PDB entry 7Z0H | electron microscopy, 2.60 A resolution | chains A and B of the 19 polymer chains in the assembly

[Chain A]
Molecule: DNA-directed RNA polymerase III subunit RPC1
Organism: Saccharomyces cerevisiae S288C
Notes: EC 2.7.7.6
UniProtKB: P04051 (RPC1_YEAST); numbering as in UniProt (aligned over 1-1460)
Amino-acid sequence (1460 residues; numbered 1 to 1460; the number before each row is that of its first residue):
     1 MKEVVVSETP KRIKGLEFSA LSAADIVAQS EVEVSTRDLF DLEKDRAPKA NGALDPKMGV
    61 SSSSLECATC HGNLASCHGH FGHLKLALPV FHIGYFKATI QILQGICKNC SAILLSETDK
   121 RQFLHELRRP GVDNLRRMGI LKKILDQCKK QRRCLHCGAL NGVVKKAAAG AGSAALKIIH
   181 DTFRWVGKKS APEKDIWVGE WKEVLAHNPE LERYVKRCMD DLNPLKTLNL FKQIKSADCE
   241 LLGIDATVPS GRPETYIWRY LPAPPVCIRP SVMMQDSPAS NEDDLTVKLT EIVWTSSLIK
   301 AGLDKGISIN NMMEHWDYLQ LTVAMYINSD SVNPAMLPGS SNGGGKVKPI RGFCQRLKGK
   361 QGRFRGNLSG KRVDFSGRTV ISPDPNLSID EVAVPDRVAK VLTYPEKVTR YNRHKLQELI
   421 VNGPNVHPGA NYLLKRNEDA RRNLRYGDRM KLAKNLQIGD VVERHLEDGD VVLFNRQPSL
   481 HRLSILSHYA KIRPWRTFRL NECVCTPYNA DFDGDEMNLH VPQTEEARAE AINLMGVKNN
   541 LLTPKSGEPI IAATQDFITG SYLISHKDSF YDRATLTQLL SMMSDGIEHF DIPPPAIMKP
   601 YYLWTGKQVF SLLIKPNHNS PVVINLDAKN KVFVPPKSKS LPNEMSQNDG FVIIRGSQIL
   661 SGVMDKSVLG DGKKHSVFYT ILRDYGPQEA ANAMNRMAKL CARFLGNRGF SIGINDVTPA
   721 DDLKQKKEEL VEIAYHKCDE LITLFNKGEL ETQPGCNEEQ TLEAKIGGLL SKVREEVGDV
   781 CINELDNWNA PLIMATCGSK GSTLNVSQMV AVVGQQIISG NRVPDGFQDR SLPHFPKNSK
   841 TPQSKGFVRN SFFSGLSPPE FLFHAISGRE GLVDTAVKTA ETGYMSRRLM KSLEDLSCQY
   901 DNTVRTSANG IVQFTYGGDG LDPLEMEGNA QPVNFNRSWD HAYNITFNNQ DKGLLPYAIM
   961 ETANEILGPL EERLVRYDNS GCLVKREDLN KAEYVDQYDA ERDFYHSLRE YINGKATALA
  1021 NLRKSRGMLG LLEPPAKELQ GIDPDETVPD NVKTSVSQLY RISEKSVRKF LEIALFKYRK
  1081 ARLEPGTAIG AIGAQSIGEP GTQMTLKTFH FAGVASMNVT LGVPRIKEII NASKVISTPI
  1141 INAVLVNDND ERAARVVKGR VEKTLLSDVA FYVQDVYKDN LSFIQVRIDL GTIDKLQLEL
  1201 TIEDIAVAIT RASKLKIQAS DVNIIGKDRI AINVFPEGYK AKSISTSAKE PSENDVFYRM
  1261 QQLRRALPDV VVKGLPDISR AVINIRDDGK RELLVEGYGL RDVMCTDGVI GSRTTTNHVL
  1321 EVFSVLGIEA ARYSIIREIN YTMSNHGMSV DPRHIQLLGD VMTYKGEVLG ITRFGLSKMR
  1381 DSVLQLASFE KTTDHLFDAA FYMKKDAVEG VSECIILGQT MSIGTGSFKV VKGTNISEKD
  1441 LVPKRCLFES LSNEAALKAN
Disordered / not traced: 1, 169-174, 333-347, 1237-1251, 1457-1460
Metal / ion sites: Zn2+ site 1: Cys-67, Cys-70, Cys-77, His-80; Zn2+ site 2: Cys-107, Cys-110, Cys-154, Cys-157; Mg2+ site 1: Asp-511, Asp-513, Asp-515; Mg2+ site 2: Asp-511, Asp-513 (shared with 1 residue of chain I)
Curated features (UniProtKB/Swiss-Prot):
  - region: Pro-858 to Glu-870 (Bridging helix)
  - binding site (Zn(2+)): Cys-67, Cys-70, Cys-77, His-80, Cys-107, Cys-110, Cys-154
  - binding site (Mg(2+)): Asp-511, Asp-513, Asp-515
  - mutagenesis: Thr-506 (T506I: Temperature-sensitive), Asn-509 (N509Y: Temperature-sensitive), Asn-518 (N518Q: Temperature-sensitive)

[Chain B]
Molecule: DNA-directed RNA polymerase III subunit RPC2
Organism: Saccharomyces cerevisiae S288C
Notes: EC 2.7.7.6
UniProtKB: P22276 (RPC2_YEAST); residue numbers follow UniProt; this construct covers 1-1149
Amino-acid sequence (1149 residues; numbered 1 to 1149; the number before each row is that of its first residue):
     1 MVAATKRRKT HIHKHVKDEA FDDLLKPVYK GKKLTDEINT AQDKWHLLPA FLKVKGLVKQ
    61 HLDSFNYFVD TDLKKIIKAN QLILSDVDPE FYLKYVDIRV GKKSSSSTKD YLTPPHECRL
   121 RDMTYSAPIY VDIEYTRGRN IIMHKDVEIG RMPIMLRSNK CILYDADESK MAKLNECPLD
   181 PGGYFIVNGT EKVILVQEQL SKNRIIVEAD EKKGIVQASV TSSTHERKSK TYVITKNGKI
   241 YLKHNSIAEE IPIAIVLKAC GILSDLEIMQ LVCGNDSSYQ DIFAVNLEES SKLDIYTQQQ
   301 ALEYIGAKVK TMRRQKLTIL QEGIEAIATT VIAHLTVEAL DFREKALYIA MMTRRVVMAM
   361 YNPKMIDDRD YVGNKRLELA GQLISLLFED LFKKFNNDFK LSIDKVLKKP NRAMEYDALL
   421 SINVHSNNIT SGLNRAISTG NWSLKRFKME RAGVTHVLSR LSYISALGMM TRISSQFEKS
   481 RKVSGPRALQ PSQFGMLCTA DTPEGEACGL VKNLALMTHI TTDDEEEPIK KLCYVLGVED
   541 ITLIDSASLH LNYGVYLNGT LIGSIRFPTK FVTQFRHLRR TGKVSEFISI YSNSHQMAVH
   601 IATDGGRICR PLIIVSDGQS RVKDIHLRKL LDGELDFDDF LKLGLVEYLD VNEENDSYIA
   661 LYEKDIVPSM THLEIEPFTI LGAVAGLIPY PHHNQSPRNT YQCAMGKQAI GAIAYNQFKR
   721 IDTLLYLMTY PQQPMVKTKT IELIDYDKLP AGQNATVAVM SYSGYDIEDA LVLNKSSIDR
   781 GFGRCETRRK TTTVLKRYAN HTQDIIGGMR VDENGDPIWQ HQSLGPDGLG EVGMKVQSGQ
   841 IYINKSVPTN SADAPNPNNV NVQTQYREAP VIYRGPEPSH IDQVMMSVSD NDQALIKVLL
   901 RQNRRPELGD KFSSRHGQKG VCGIIVKQED MPFNDQGIVP DIIMNPHGFP SRMTVGKMIE
   961 LISGKAGVLN GTLEYGTCFG GSKLEDMSKI LVDQGFNYSG KDMLYSGITG ECLQAYIFFG
  1021 PIYYQKLKHM VLDKMHARAR GPRAVLTRQP TEGRSRDGGL RLGEMERDCV IAYGASQLLL
  1081 ERLMISSDAF EVDVCDKCGL MGYSGWCTTC KSAENIIKMT IPYAAKLLFQ ELLSMNIAPR
  1141 LRLEDIFQQ
Disordered / not traced: 1-35, 852-863
Metal / ion sites: Zn2+: Cys-1095, Cys-1098, Cys-1107, Cys-1110
Curated features (UniProtKB/Swiss-Prot):
  - zinc finger: Cys-1095 to Cys-1110 (C4-type)
  - binding site (Zn(2+)): Cys-1095, Cys-1098, Cys-1107, Cys-1110

[Interface between chain A and chain B]
Residue-residue contacts (423):
  Pro-10(A) with Asp-1145(B); Ile-1146(B), hydrogen bond (backbone-backbone); Phe-1147(B), hydrophobic
  Lys-11(A) with Asp-1096(B), salt bridge; Ile-1117(B); Met-1119(B); Glu-1144(B); Asp-1145(B), salt bridge; Ile-1146(B)
  Arg-12(A) with Met-1119(B); Arg-1142(B); Leu-1143(B); Glu-1144(B), salt bridge
  Ile-13(A) with Met-1119(B), hydrophobic; Arg-1142(B); Leu-1143(B), hydrophobic
  Lys-14(A) with Arg-1142(B), hydrogen bond (backbone-backbone); Glu-1144(B)
  Gly-15(A) with Arg-1140(B); Leu-1141(B); Arg-1142(B), hydrogen bond (backbone-backbone)
  Leu-16(A) with Pro-1139(B); Arg-1140(B); Leu-1141(B), hydrophobic
  Glu-17(A) with Ala-1138(B); Pro-1139(B); Arg-1140(B), hydrogen bond (backbone-backbone); Arg-1142(B), salt bridge
  Phe-18(A) with Ile-1137(B), hydrophobic; Ala-1138(B); Pro-1139(B), hydrophobic
  Ser-19(A) with Asn-1136(B); Ile-1137(B); Ala-1138(B), hydrogen bond (backbone-backbone)
  Ala-20(A) with Asn-1136(B)
  Leu-21(A) with Leu-1133(B), hydrophobic; Asn-1136(B), hydrogen bond (backbone-side chain); Ala-1138(B), hydrophobic; Arg-1140(B)
  Asp-25(A) with Arg-1140(B), salt bridge
  Ala-28(A) with Thr-1108(B); Thr-1109(B)
  Gln-29(A) with Thr-1108(B); Thr-1109(B); Leu-1133(B)
  Glu-31(A) with Tyr-1103(B); Thr-1108(B); Lys-1111(B), salt bridge
  Thr-69(A) with Tyr-1103(B)
  Cys-70(A) with Tyr-1103(B), hydrophobic
  Leu-74(A) with Val-1045(B), hydrophobic; Arg-1048(B), hydrogen bond (backbone-side chain)
  His-78(A) with Phe-1090(B); Glu-1091(B); Gly-1102(B), hydrogen bond (side chain-backbone); Tyr-1103(B); Lys-1126(B), hydrogen bond (backbone-side chain); Gln-1130(B), hydrogen bond (backbone-side chain)
  Gly-79(A) with Gln-1130(B), hydrogen bond (backbone-side chain)
  His-80(A) with Tyr-1103(B)
  Phe-81(A) with Gln-1130(B); Leu-1133(B), hydrophobic; Ser-1134(B)
  His-92(A) with Asn-1136(B)
  Tyr-95(A) with Asn-1136(B), hydrogen bond (side chain-backbone); Ile-1137(B)
  Thr-255(A) with Asn-1136(B), hydrogen bond (backbone-side chain)
  Trp-258(A) with Ser-1134(B); Asn-1136(B)
  Pro-262(A) with Leu-1133(B); Ser-1134(B)
  Pro-264(A) with Ser-1134(B)
  Cys-267(A) with Lys-1126(B), hydrogen bond; Gln-1130(B)
  Ile-268(A) with Leu-1046(B); Leu-1127(B), hydrophobic; Gln-1130(B)
  Pro-270(A) with Leu-1046(B), hydrophobic
  Ile-327(A) with Met-1135(B), hydrophobic
  Phe-353(A) with Ser-1134(B); Met-1135(B), hydrophobic
  Cys-354(A) with Met-1135(B), hydrophobic
  Arg-356(A) with Leu-1046(B); Glu-1131(B), salt bridge
  Leu-357(A) with Leu-1128(B), hydrophobic; Glu-1131(B); Met-1135(B), hydrophobic
  Arg-363(A) with Leu-1046(B); Leu-1127(B); Glu-1131(B), salt bridge
  Phe-364(A) with Leu-1128(B), hydrophobic
  Arg-365(A) with Arg-1061(B), hydrogen bond (backbone-side chain); Glu-1064(B), salt bridge
  Gly-366(A) with Arg-1061(B), hydrogen bond (backbone-side chain)
  Asn-367(A) with Thr-1047(B); Gln-1049(B), hydrogen bond; Ala-1124(B)
  Leu-368(A) with Ala-1124(B); Ala-1125(B)
  Ser-369(A) with Glu-1064(B); Arg-1067(B)
  Gly-370(A) with Arg-1061(B), hydrogen bond (backbone-side chain); Leu-1062(B)
  Lys-371(A) with Gln-1049(B); Arg-1061(B); Leu-1062(B), hydrogen bond (backbone-backbone); Leu-1083(B), hydrogen bond (side chain-backbone); Ser-1087(B); Asp-1088(B), salt bridge; Pro-1122(B)
  Arg-372(A) with Pro-1050(B); Thr-1051(B); Glu-1052(B), salt bridge; Gly-1059(B), hydrogen bond (side chain-backbone); Leu-1060(B); Arg-1061(B); Ser-1087(B), hydrogen bond (backbone-side chain)
  Val-373(A) with Pro-1050(B); Gly-1059(B); Leu-1060(B), hydrogen bond (backbone-backbone); Leu-1062(B), hydrophobic; Arg-1082(B); Ser-1086(B)
  Asp-374(A) with Arg-1038(B), salt bridge; Ala-1039(B); Arg-1040(B); Arg-1043(B), salt bridge; Pro-1050(B); Arg-1082(B), hydrogen bond (backbone-side chain); Ser-1086(B), hydrogen bond (backbone-backbone)
  Phe-375(A) with Arg-1038(B), hydrogen bond (backbone-backbone); Ala-1039(B), hydrogen bond (backbone-backbone); Arg-1040(B); Arg-1082(B), hydrogen bond (backbone-side chain)
  Ser-376(A) with Ala-1037(B); Arg-1038(B), hydrogen bond (backbone-backbone); Leu-1060(B), hydrogen bond (side chain-backbone)
  Gly-377(A) with His-1036(B); Ala-1037(B); Leu-1060(B)
  Arg-378(A) with Lys-1034(B); Met-1035(B); His-1036(B), hydrogen bond (backbone-backbone); Leu-1060(B)
  Thr-379(A) with Val-1031(B); Met-1035(B)
  Val-380(A) with Gly-909(B); Val-921(B), hydrophobic; Val-1031(B), hydrophobic
  Ile-381(A) with Val-921(B)
  Ser-382(A) with Gly-909(B); Cys-922(B)
  Pro-383(A) with Tyr-765(B); Ala-770(B), hydrophobic; Gly-923(B)
  Asp-384(A) with Tyr-765(B), hydrogen bond
  Pro-385(A) with Ser-763(B); Gly-764(B); Tyr-765(B)
  Asn-386(A) with Tyr-765(B), hydrogen bond
  Arg-397(A) with Met-1035(B)
  Val-398(A) with Met-1035(B), hydrophobic; Ala-1037(B), hydrophobic
  Val-401(A) with Ala-1037(B), hydrophobic; Ala-1039(B)
  Leu-402(A) with Arg-1038(B)
  Tyr-432(A) with Arg-1040(B)
  Arg-441(A) with Arg-1040(B)
  Glu-463(A) with Arg-1040(B), salt bridge
  Leu-473(A) with Leu-1078(B), hydrophobic
  Asn-475(A) with Glu-1066(B)
  Gln-477(A) with Glu-1066(B), hydrogen bond
  Ser-479(A) with Met-1065(B); Glu-1066(B), hydrogen bond; Cys-1069(B)
  His-481(A) with Cys-1069(B), hydrogen bond (backbone-side chain)
  Arg-482(A) with Cys-1069(B); Ala-1072(B), hydrogen bond (side chain-backbone); Tyr-1073(B), hydrogen bond (backbone-side chain)
  Leu-483(A) with Tyr-1073(B)
  Ile-485(A) with Cys-1069(B), hydrophobic; Tyr-1073(B), hydrogen bond (backbone-side chain)
  Leu-486(A) with Tyr-1073(B)
  Trp-495(A) with Glu-907(B); Leu-908(B), hydrophobic; Ile-925(B), hydrophobic
  Arg-496(A) with Glu-877(B), salt bridge; Glu-907(B), salt bridge; Val-1031(B); Leu-1032(B); Met-1035(B)
  Thr-497(A) with Leu-908(B); Gly-909(B); Val-1031(B)
  Arg-499(A) with Leu-908(B)
  Glu-502(A) with Gly-764(B); Ile-767(B); Glu-768(B)
  Asp-511(A) with Glu-768(B); Asp-769(B)
  Phe-512(A) with Ile-767(B); Glu-768(B); Asp-769(B); Ala-770(B); Val-921(B)
  Asp-513(A) with Asp-769(B); Lys-911(B); Lys-919(B), hydrogen bond (backbone-side chain); Val-921(B)
  Gly-514(A) with Lys-911(B); Val-921(B)
  Glu-516(A) with Lys-1034(B)
  Asn-518(A) with Leu-1060(B)
  His-520(A) with Leu-1062(B); Arg-1082(B), hydrogen bond
  Val-521(A) with Glu-1081(B); Arg-1082(B), hydrogen bond (backbone-side chain)
  Pro-522(A) with Leu-1078(B), hydrophobic; Glu-1081(B)
  Gln-523(A) with Glu-1081(B), hydrogen bond (backbone-side chain); Arg-1082(B); Ser-1086(B)
  Thr-524(A) with Glu-1081(B)
  Glu-526(A) with Gln-1077(B)
  Ala-527(A) with Gln-1077(B); Leu-1078(B); Glu-1081(B)
  Glu-530(A) with Ala-1075(B); Ser-1076(B), hydrogen bond (side chain-backbone); Gln-1077(B), hydrogen bond (side chain-backbone); Leu-1078(B), hydrogen bond (side chain-backbone)
  Leu-534(A) with Tyr-1073(B); Gly-1074(B)
  Met-535(A) with Tyr-1073(B), hydrophobic; Leu-1078(B), hydrophobic
  Asn-540(A) with Tyr-1073(B)
  Thr-554(A) with Glu-768(B)
  Gln-555(A) with Ile-767(B); Glu-768(B); Asn-945(B); His-947(B)
  Asp-556(A) with Ser-761(B), hydrogen bond; Ile-767(B); Asn-945(B), hydrogen bond; His-947(B), salt bridge
  Phe-557(A) with Ile-767(B), hydrophobic
  Thr-559(A) with His-947(B), hydrogen bond
  Ala-702(A) with Ser-763(B); Gly-764(B)
  Leu-705(A) with Ser-761(B)
  Gly-706(A) with Met-760(B); Ser-761(B); Tyr-762(B); Leu-1013(B)
  Asn-707(A) with Ser-1006(B), hydrogen bond; Ile-1008(B); Thr-1009(B); Leu-1013(B)
  Arg-708(A) with Leu-1013(B); Gln-1014(B), hydrogen bond (backbone-backbone); Ala-1015(B)
  Gly-709(A) with Ala-1015(B)
  Phe-710(A) with Met-760(B); Ser-761(B), hydrogen bond (backbone-backbone); Pro-946(B); His-947(B)
  Ser-711(A) with Val-759(B), hydrogen bond (side chain-backbone); Lys-1001(B), hydrogen bond (backbone-side chain); Tyr-1016(B); Ile-1017(B); Phe-1018(B), hydrogen bond (side chain-backbone)
  Ile-712(A) with Val-759(B), hydrophobic; Pro-946(B), hydrophobic; Phe-949(B), hydrophobic; Met-958(B), hydrophobic; Lys-1001(B); Phe-1018(B)
  Gly-713(A) with Met-958(B); Lys-1001(B); Phe-1018(B)
  Ile-714(A) with Val-955(B), hydrophobic; Met-958(B), hydrophobic; Ile-959(B), hydrophobic; Ile-962(B), hydrophobic; Leu-984(B), hydrophobic; Phe-1018(B)
  Asn-715(A) with Ser-999(B), hydrogen bond; Lys-1001(B)
  Asp-716(A) with Lys-1001(B), salt bridge
  Val-717(A) with Met-958(B), hydrophobic
  Met-794(A) with Pro-946(B); His-947(B); Pro-950(B), hydrophobic
  Ser-799(A) with His-947(B)
  Lys-800(A) with His-947(B), hydrogen bond (side chain-backbone); Pro-950(B); Ser-951(B)
  Gly-801(A) with Ser-951(B), hydrogen bond (backbone-side chain)
  Asn-805(A) with Pro-950(B); Ser-951(B); Met-953(B), hydrogen bond
  Gln-808(A) with Met-953(B)
  Met-809(A) with Pro-950(B); Met-953(B), hydrophobic; Val-955(B), hydrophobic
  Gly-826(A) with Tyr-371(B); Pro-491(B); Ser-492(B)
  Phe-827(A) with Pro-491(B); Ser-492(B); Val-651(B); Glu-654(B); Asn-655(B)
  Gln-828(A) with Asn-593(B), hydrogen bond; His-595(B); Asn-655(B), hydrogen bond (backbone-side chain)
  Asp-829(A) with His-595(B), salt bridge
  Arg-830(A) with Glu-654(B), hydrogen bond (side chain-backbone); Asn-655(B), hydrogen bond (side chain-backbone); Ser-657(B), hydrogen bond (side chain-backbone)
  Ser-831(A) with Pro-491(B)
  Leu-832(A) with Pro-491(B); Phe-494(B), hydrophobic
  Pro-833(A) with Glu-654(B); Ser-657(B); Tyr-658(B); Ile-659(B), hydrogen bond (backbone-backbone)
  His-834(A) with Phe-494(B); Tyr-658(B); Ile-659(B); Leu-661(B); Glu-674(B)
  Phe-835(A) with Tyr-658(B)
  Pro-836(A) with Tyr-658(B)
  Lys-837(A) with Asn-655(B), hydrogen bond (side chain-backbone)
  Phe-852(A) with His-693(B); Asn-694(B); Met-953(B), hydrophobic; Val-955(B)
  Phe-853(A) with His-693(B), hydrogen bond (backbone-side chain); Val-955(B), hydrophobic; Leu-984(B), hydrophobic
  Ser-854(A) with His-693(B)
  Gly-855(A) with His-692(B); His-693(B), hydrogen bond (backbone-side chain)
  Leu-856(A) with His-692(B), hydrogen bond (backbone-backbone); Phe-979(B)
  Pro-858(A) with Tyr-662(B); Pro-677(B), hydrophobic; Phe-979(B), hydrophobic
  Pro-859(A) with Leu-661(B)
  Phe-861(A) with Thr-499(B); Ile-680(B), hydrophobic; Leu-681(B), hydrophobic; Pro-691(B); His-692(B); Phe-979(B), hydrophobic
  Leu-862(A) with Pro-491(B), hydrophobic; Phe-494(B), hydrophobic; Thr-499(B)
  His-864(A) with Gln-695(B); Ser-696(B), hydrogen bond (backbone-side chain)
  Ala-865(A) with Leu-489(B); Thr-499(B); Ser-696(B)
  Ile-866(A) with Leu-489(B), hydrophobic; Pro-491(B), hydrophobic
  Gly-868(A) with Ser-696(B)
  Arg-869(A) with Arg-487(B), hydrogen bond (side chain-backbone); Ala-488(B); Leu-489(B); Thr-502(B); Gly-509(B)
  Leu-872(A) with Glu-504(B); Cys-508(B), hydrophobic; Thr-700(B)
  Val-873(A) with Ser-484(B); Arg-487(B); Cys-508(B), hydrophobic
  Ala-876(A) with Gly-505(B)
  Gly-883(A) with Met-1065(B)
  Met-890(A) with Asp-1068(B)
  Glu-894(A) with Arg-1067(B), salt bridge
  Ala-1088(A) with Ile-1071(B)
  Ala-1091(A) with Ala-1072(B), hydrophobic
  Ile-1092(A) with Ala-1072(B)
  Gln-1095(A) with Asp-1068(B); Cys-1069(B), hydrogen bond; Ala-1072(B)
  Tyr-1258(A) with Ser-291(B), hydrogen bond; Lys-292(B), hydrogen bond (side chain-backbone)
  Gln-1261(A) with Glu-288(B)
  Arg-1265(A) with Asn-237(B); Val-285(B); Glu-288(B), salt bridge
  Ser-1388(A) with Glu-1064(B)
  Leu-1396(A) with Leu-1132(B), hydrophobic
  Phe-1397(A) with Ile-1137(B), hydrophobic
  Ala-1400(A) with Ile-1137(B), hydrophobic
  Ser-1412(A) with Arg-1067(B), hydrogen bond
  Ile-1415(A) with Arg-1067(B); Ile-1071(B), hydrophobic; Leu-1079(B), hydrophobic; Leu-1083(B), hydrophobic
  Ile-1416(A) with Pro-1122(B); Ala-1125(B)
  Leu-1417(A) with Ile-1121(B); Pro-1122(B); Phe-1129(B), hydrophobic
  Gly-1418(A) with Leu-1080(B); Met-1084(B); Pro-1122(B)
  Gln-1419(A) with Leu-1080(B)
  Thr-1420(A) with Ser-1076(B); Gln-1077(B); Leu-1080(B)
  Met-1421(A) with Gly-1074(B); Ala-1075(B); Ser-1076(B)
  Gly-1424(A) with Gly-1074(B)
  Thr-1425(A) with Gly-1074(B), hydrogen bond (backbone-backbone); Ser-1076(B), hydrogen bond
  Gly-1426(A) with Ser-1076(B), hydrogen bond (backbone-side chain)
Interface residues without a listed pair, chain A (199 interface residues in all): Thr-9, Ile-26, Ala-75, Cys-77, Pro-265, Pro-278, Pro-395, Leu-480, Cys-505, Ala-510, Ala-531, Pro-824, Ser-857, Thr-879, Ser-886, Arg-887, Lys-891, Leu-1384, Val-1411, Ile-1423
Interface residues without a listed pair, chain B (182 interface residues in all): Gln-490, Arg-610, Asp-656, Pro-697, Asn-699, Ser-851, Gly-920, Cys-978, Tyr-998, Gly-1063, Val-1070, Ile-1085, Val-1092, Leu-1100, Ser-1104, Tyr-1123

[Summary]
Chain A and chain B form an interface of 199 and 182 residues respectively; the contacts include 78 hydrogen
bonds and 21 salt bridges. Polar pairs include Lys-11(A)/Asp-1096(B), Lys-11(A)/Asp-1145(B) and
Arg-12(A)/Glu-1144(B).
Chain A is DNA-directed RNA polymerase III subunit RPC1 and chain B is DNA-directed RNA polymerase III subunit
RPC2, both from Saccharomyces cerevisiae S288C; the structure, Structure of yeast RNA Polymerase III-Ty1
integrase complex at 2.6 A (focus subunit AC40), was determined by electron microscopy together with 7Z2Z,
7Z30, 7Z31 and 8BWS from the same study.
